Entry 3VE2 (X-ray diffraction, 2.14 A resolution); this record covers chain B.

Chain B:
Protein: Transferrin-binding protein 2
Organism: Neisseria meningitidis serogroup B
UniProt: Q09057 (TBB1_NEIMB); the construct has insertions or renumbered stretches relative to UniProt, so the offset changes along the chain: 36-620 = UniProt 56-640; 622-658 = UniProt 641-677; 675-691 = UniProt 695-711
Amino-acid sequence (658 residues; row label = number of the first residue in the row; note: 17 numbers in that range are skipped by the numbering (no residue carries them; nothing is unmodelled there); a row labelled like 658A-658Q holds insertion residues (658A, then the next letters in order)):
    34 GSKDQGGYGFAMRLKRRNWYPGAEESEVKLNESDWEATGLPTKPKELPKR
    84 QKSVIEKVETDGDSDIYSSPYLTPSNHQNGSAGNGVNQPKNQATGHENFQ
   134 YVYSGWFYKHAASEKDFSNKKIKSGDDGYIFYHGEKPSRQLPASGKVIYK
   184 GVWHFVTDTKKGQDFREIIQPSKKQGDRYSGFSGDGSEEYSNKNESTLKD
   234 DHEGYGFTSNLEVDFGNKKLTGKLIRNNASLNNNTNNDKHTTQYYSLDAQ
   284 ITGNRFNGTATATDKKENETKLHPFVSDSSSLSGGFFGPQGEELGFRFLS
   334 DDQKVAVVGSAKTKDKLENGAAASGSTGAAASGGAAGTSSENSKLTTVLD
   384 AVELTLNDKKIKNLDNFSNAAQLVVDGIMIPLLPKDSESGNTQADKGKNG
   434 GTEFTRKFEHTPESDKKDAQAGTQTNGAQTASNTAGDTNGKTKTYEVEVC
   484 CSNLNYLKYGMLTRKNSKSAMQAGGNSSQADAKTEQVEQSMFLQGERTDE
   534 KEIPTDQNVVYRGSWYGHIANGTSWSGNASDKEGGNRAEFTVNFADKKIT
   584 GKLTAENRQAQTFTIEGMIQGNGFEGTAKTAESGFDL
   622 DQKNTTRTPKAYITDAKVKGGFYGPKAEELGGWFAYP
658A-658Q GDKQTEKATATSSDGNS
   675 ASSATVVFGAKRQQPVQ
Disordered / not traced: 34-36, 110-114, 265-269, 350-375, 418-435, 447-474, 499-519, 590-593, 622-629, 658A-658Q, 688-691
Construct notes: expression tag (34-35)
Disulfides: Cys-483/Cys-484

In short:
Chain B is Transferrin-binding protein 2 (Neisseria meningitidis serogroup B); the structure, The 2.1 angstrom
crystal structure of Transferrin binding protein B (TbpB) from serogroup B M982 Neisseria ..., was determined
by X-ray diffraction (same publication as 3VE1).
